PDB entry 1O7G | X-ray diffraction, 1.70 A resolution | chains A and B

[Chain A]
Name: Naphthalene 1,2-dioxygenase alpha subunit
From: Pseudomonas putida
Notes: EC 1.14.12.12
UniProtKB: P23094 (NDOB_PSEPU); residue numbers follow UniProt; this construct covers 1-449
Chain sequence (449 residues; numbered 1 to 449; the number before each row is that of its first residue):
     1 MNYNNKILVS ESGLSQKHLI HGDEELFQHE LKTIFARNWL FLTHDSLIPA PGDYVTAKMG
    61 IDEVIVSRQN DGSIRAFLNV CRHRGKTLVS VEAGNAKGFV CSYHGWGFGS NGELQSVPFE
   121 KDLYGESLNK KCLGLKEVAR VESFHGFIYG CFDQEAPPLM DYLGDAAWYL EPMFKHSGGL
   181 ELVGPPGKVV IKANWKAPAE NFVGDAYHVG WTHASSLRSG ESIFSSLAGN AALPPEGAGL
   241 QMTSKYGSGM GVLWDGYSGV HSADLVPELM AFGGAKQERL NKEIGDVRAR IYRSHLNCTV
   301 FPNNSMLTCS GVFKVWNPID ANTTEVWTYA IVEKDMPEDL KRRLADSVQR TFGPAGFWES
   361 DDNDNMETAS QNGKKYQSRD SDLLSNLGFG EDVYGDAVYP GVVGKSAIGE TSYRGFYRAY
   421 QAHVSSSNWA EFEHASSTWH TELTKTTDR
Not modelled in the structure: 449
Ion coordination: 2Fe-2S cluster Fe: Cys81, His83, Cys101, His104; Fe ion: His208, His213, Asp362
Residues lining bound ligands:
  - 2Fe-2S cluster (FES): Cys81, His83, Arg84, Gly85, Lys86, Cys101, Tyr103, His104, Gly105, Trp106
  - naphthalene (NPY): Asn201, Phe202, Asp205, Ala206, His208, Val209, Phe224, Val260, His295, Asn297, Leu307

[Chain B]
Name: Naphthalene 1,2-dioxygenase beta subunit
From: Pseudomonas putida
Notes: EC 1.14.12.12
UniProtKB: P23095 (NDOC_PSEPU); residues 501-694 here correspond to UniProt positions 1-194 (UniProt number = residue number - 500)
Chain sequence (194 residues; row label = number of the first residue in the row):
   501 MMINIQEDKL VSAHDAEEIL RFFNCHDSAL QQEATTLLTQ EAHLLDIQAY RAWLEHCVGS
   561 EVQYQVISRE LRAASERRYK LNEAMNVYNE NFQQLKVRVE HQLDPQNWGN SPKLRFTRFI
   621 TNVQAAMDVN DKELLHIRSN VILHRARRGN QVDVFYAARE DKWKRGEGGV RKLVQRFVDY
   681 PERILQTHNL MVFL
Not modelled in the structure: 501
Disulfides: Cys525 forms a disulfide with the same residue of a neighbouring copy of this chain

[Interface between chain A and chain B]
Pairs across the interface (85; chain A residue first):
  Ser46(A) - Leu581(B)
  Leu47(A) - Tyr579(B)  hydrogen bond (backbone-side chain)
  Leu47(A) - Leu581(B)
  Asp53(A) - Tyr579(B)
  Val91(A) - Leu571(B)
  Val91(A) - Arg572(B)
  Val91(A) - Ala573(B)
  Glu92(A) - Glu570(B)
  Glu92(A) - Leu571(B)  hydrogen bond (backbone-backbone)
  Glu92(A) - Arg683(B)  salt bridge
  Ala93(A) - Glu570(B)
  Ala93(A) - Leu571(B)
  Ala93(A) - Arg572(B)
  Ala93(A) - Tyr579(B)  hydrophobic
  Gly94(A) - Glu576(B)
  Gly94(A) - Tyr579(B)
  Asn95(A) - Glu576(B)  hydrogen bond (backbone-side chain)
  Asn95(A) - Arg577(B)
  Asn95(A) - Arg578(B)  hydrogen bond
  Asn95(A) - Tyr579(B)
  Val183(A) - Asn582(B)
  Gly184(A) - Asn582(B)
  Pro185(A) - Glu570(B)
  Pro185(A) - Asn582(B)
  Pro185(A) - Glu583(B)
  Pro185(A) - Ala584(B)
  Pro185(A) - Met585(B)
  Pro185(A) - Arg683(B)
  Pro186(A) - Met585(B)
  Pro186(A) - Arg683(B)  hydrogen bond (backbone-side chain)
  Lys188(A) - Arg683(B)
  Lys188(A) - Ile684(B)
  Lys188(A) - Leu685(B)  hydrogen bond (backbone-backbone)
  Val189(A) - Leu685(B)
  Val189(A) - His688(B)
  Val189(A) - Asn689(B)
  Val190(A) - Ile684(B)  hydrophobic
  Val190(A) - Leu685(B)  hydrogen bond (backbone-backbone)
  Val190(A) - Gln686(B)
  Val190(A) - His688(B)
  Ile191(A) - His688(B)
  Lys192(A) - His688(B)
  Trp211(A) - Trp608(B)  hydrogen bond (backbone-side chain)
  Thr212(A) - Trp608(B)
  Ala214(A) - Gln606(B)
  Ser215(A) - His601(B)  hydrogen bond
  Ser215(A) - Asp604(B)
  Ser215(A) - Asn607(B)
  Ser216(A) - His601(B)  hydrogen bond
  Arg218(A) - Asp604(B)  salt bridge
  Arg218(A) - Gln606(B)  hydrogen bond
  Ser219(A) - Val597(B)
  Ser219(A) - Glu600(B)
  Ser219(A) - His601(B)  hydrogen bond (side chain-backbone)
  Gly229(A) - Gln606(B)
  Asp264(A) - Gln594(B)  hydrogen bond
  Glu325(A) - Ile684(B)
  Asp346(A) - Asn586(B)  hydrogen bond
  Asp346(A) - Asn589(B)  hydrogen bond
  Gln349(A) - Met585(B)
  Gln349(A) - Asn586(B)
  Arg350(A) - Asn589(B)  hydrogen bond (side chain-backbone)
  Arg350(A) - Glu590(B)  salt bridge
  Arg350(A) - Gln594(B)  hydrogen bond
  Arg350(A) - Arg598(B)  hydrogen bond (backbone-side chain)
  Pro354(A) - Met585(B)
  Pro354(A) - Leu685(B)  hydrophobic
  Pro354(A) - Asn689(B)
  Pro354(A) - Leu690(B)  hydrogen bond (backbone-backbone)
  Ala355(A) - Val587(B)  hydrophobic
  Ala355(A) - Tyr588(B)  hydrophobic
  Ala355(A) - Arg598(B)  hydrogen bond (backbone-side chain)
  Ala355(A) - Leu690(B)
  Ala355(A) - Met691(B)
  Phe357(A) - Val597(B)  hydrophobic
  Phe357(A) - His601(B)
  Ser360(A) - His601(B)
  Ser360(A) - Met691(B)
  Asp361(A) - His601(B)  salt bridge
  Asn363(A) - His688(B)
  Asn363(A) - Asn689(B)  hydrogen bond
  Asp364(A) - Gly609(B)
  Asp364(A) - Arg647(B)  salt bridge
  Asp364(A) - Arg648(B)  salt bridge
  Glu367(A) - His688(B)  salt bridge
Also at the interface, not in a pair above, chain A (44 interface residues in all): Pro49, Val55, Ala96, Gly187, Gly220, Gly356
Also at the interface, not in a pair above, chain B (39 interface residues in all): Ser568

[Overview]
44 residues of chain A and 39 residues of chain B are in contact; the contacts include 21 hydrogen bonds and 7
salt bridges. Among the polar pairs are Glu92(A)-Arg683(B), Arg218(A)-Asp604(B) and Arg350(A)-Glu590(B). Bound
to chain A: naphthalene and 2Fe-2S cluster.
Here chain A is Naphthalene 1,2-dioxygenase alpha subunit and chain B is Naphthalene 1,2-dioxygenase beta
subunit, both from Pseudomonas putida. Entry 1O7G (Naphthalene 1,2-dioxygenase with naphthalene bound in the
active site) was determined by X-ray diffraction (same publication as 1O7H, 1O7M, 1O7N, 1O7P and 1O7W).
